Entry 9IIG (electron microscopy, 2.60 A resolution); this record covers chains N and U of the 24 polymer chains in the assembly.

Chain N (and U):
Molecule: Bacterioferritin
Organism: Shewanella oneidensis MR-1
Notes: EC 1.16.3.1; chain U of this document is another copy of the same molecule, construct and numbering; everything in this record applies to it too
Reference sequence: Q8EHV1 (Q8EHV1_SHEON); numbering as in UniProt (aligned over 1-157)
Sequence (157 residues; each row starts with the number of its first residue):
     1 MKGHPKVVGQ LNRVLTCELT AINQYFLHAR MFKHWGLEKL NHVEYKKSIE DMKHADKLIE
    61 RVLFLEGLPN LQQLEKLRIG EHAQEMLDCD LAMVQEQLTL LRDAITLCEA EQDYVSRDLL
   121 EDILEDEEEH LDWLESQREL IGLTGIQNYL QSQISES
Bound ions: heme Fe: M52 (shared with 1 residue of chain M); Na+: Q151 (shared with 1 residue of chain C; 1 residue of chain V; 1 residue of chain X)
Ligand contacts: heme (HEM): L19, I22, N23, F26, Y45, I49, M52, K53, A55, D56, I59, L71
Reported in the primary citation:
  - binding site for heme: M52
  - catalytic residues: H54, E127 (proposed by the authors, not directly observed)

Chain N / chain U interface:
Pairs across the interface (23):
  R102(N) - M1(U)
  R102(N) - Q112(U)  hydrogen bond (side chain-backbone)
  R102(N) - D113(U)
  R102(N) - Y114(U)
  I105(N) - Y114(U)  hydrophobic
  T106(N) - Q112(U)
  T106(N) - Y114(U)  hydrogen bond
  E109(N) - E109(U)
  R117(N) - E109(U)  salt bridge
  R117(N) - Y114(U)
  R117(N) - R117(U)
  E121(N) - D118(U)
  L124(N) - Y114(U)  hydrophobic
  L124(N) - V115(U)  hydrophobic
  E128(N) - M1(U)
  E128(N) - R61(U)  salt bridge
  E128(N) - F64(U)
  E128(N) - V115(U)
  L131(N) - M1(U)  hydrophobic
  L131(N) - F64(U)  hydrophobic
  D132(N) - F64(U)
  E135(N) - M1(U)  hydrogen bond (side chain-backbone)
  E135(N) - F64(U)
Other interface residues (no listed pair), chain N (13 interface residues in all): L98, E125
Other interface residues (no listed pair), chain U (11 interface residues in all): E66

In short:
13 residues of chain N face 11 of chain U across their interface; the contacts include 3 hydrogen bonds and 2
salt bridges. Polar contacts include R117(N)-E109(U), E128(N)-R61(U) and R102(N)-Q112(U). Bound to chain N:
heme. The paper reports catalytic residues H54(N) and E127(N); a binding site for heme at M52(N).
Chain N and chain U are both Bacterioferritin (Shewanella oneidensis MR-1); the structure, Cryo-EM structure
of hetero-bacterioferritin SoBfr12 from Shewanella oneidensis, was determined by electron microscopy.
